8WWH - chains A and E of the 5 polymer chains in the assembly; structure by electron microscopy, 2.84 A resolution.

# Chain A
Protein: Guanine nucleotide-binding protein G(i) subunit alpha-1
Source organism: Homo sapiens
Reference sequence: P63096 (GNAI1_HUMAN); residue numbers follow UniProt; this construct covers 1-354
Chain sequence (354 residues; row label = number of the first residue in the row):
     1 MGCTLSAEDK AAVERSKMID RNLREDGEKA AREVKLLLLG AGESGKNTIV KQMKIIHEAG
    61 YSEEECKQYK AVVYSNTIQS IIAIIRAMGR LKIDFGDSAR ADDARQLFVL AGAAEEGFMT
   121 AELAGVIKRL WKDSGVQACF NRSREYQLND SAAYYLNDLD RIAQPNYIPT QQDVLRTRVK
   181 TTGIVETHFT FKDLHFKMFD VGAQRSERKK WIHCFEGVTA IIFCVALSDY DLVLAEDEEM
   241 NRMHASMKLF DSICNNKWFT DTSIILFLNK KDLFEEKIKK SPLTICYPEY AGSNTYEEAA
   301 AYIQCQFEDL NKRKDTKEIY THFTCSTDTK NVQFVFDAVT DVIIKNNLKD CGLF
Not modelled in the structure: 1-3, 55-181
Differences from the reference sequence: conflict N47 (Ser in P63096), A203 (Gly in P63096), A245 (Glu in P63096), S326 (Ala in P63096)
Swiss-Prot annotation at these positions:
  - region: K35 to K46, T48 (G1 motif), D173 to T181 (G2 motif), F196 to G202, Q204, R205 (G3 motif), I265 to D272 (G4 motif), T324, C325, T327 to T329 (G5 motif)
  - binding site (GTP): E43 to K46, T48, S151, L175 to T181, D200 to G202, Q204, N269 to D272
  - binding site (Mg(2+)): T181
  - modified residue: R178 (ADP-ribosylarginine), Q204 (Deamidated glutamine), C351 (ADP-ribosylcysteine)
  - lipidation: G2 (N-myristoyl glycine), C3 (S-palmitoyl cysteine)
  - natural variant: G40 (G40C: In NEDHISB; G40R: In NEDHISB), G45 (G45D: In NEDHISB), T48 (T48I: In NEDHISB; T48K: In NEDHISB), Q52 (Q52P: In NEDHISB), S75 (deletion: In NEDHISB; uncertain significance), Q172 (deletion: In NEDHISB), D173 (D173V: In NEDHISB), E186 to F189 (deletion: In NEDHISB; uncertain significance), C224 (C224Y: In NEDHISB), K270 (K270N: In NEDHISB; K270R: In NEDHISB), D272 (D272G: In NEDHISB), V332 (V332E: In NEDHISB; uncertain significance)
  - mutagenesis: G42 (G42R: Abolishes switch to an activated conformation and dissociation from beta and gamma subunits upon GTP binding. Abolishes interaction with RGS family members), E116 (E116L: Enhances interaction (inactive GDP-bound) with RGS14), Q147 (Q147L: Enhances interaction (inactive GDP-bound) with RGS14)

# Chain E
Protein: Antibody fragment ScFv16
Source organism: synthetic construct
Notes: antibody fragment or engineered binder
Chain sequence (255 residues; each row starts with the number of its first residue):
     1 DVQLVESGGG LVQPGGSRKL SCSASGFAFS SFGMHWVRQA PEKGLEWVAY ISSGSGTIYY
    61 ADTVKGRFTI SRDDPKNTLF LQMTSLRSED TAMYYCVRSI YYYGSSPFDF WGQGTTLTVS
   121 SGGGGSGGGG SGGGGSDIVM TQATSSVPVT PGESVSISCR SSKSLLHSNG NTYLYWFLQR
   181 PGQSPQLLIY RMSNLASGVP DRFSGSGSGT AFTLTISRLE AEDVGVYYCM QHLEYPLTFG
   241 AGTKLELLEE NLYFQ
Not modelled in the structure: 121-136, 248-255
Cystine bridges: C22-C96, C159-C229

# How chain A and chain E interact
Pairs across the interface (25):
  T4(A) - H167(E)
  L5(A) - H167(E)
  S6(A) - H167(E)  hydrogen bond (backbone-side chain)
  S6(A) - N169(E)  hydrogen bond
  S6(A) - Y173(E)  hydrogen bond
  A7(A) - H232(E)
  A7(A) - L233(E)  hydrogen bond (backbone-backbone)
  A7(A) - Y235(E)  hydrophobic
  E8(A) - Y101(E)
  E8(A) - Y173(E)
  E8(A) - Y175(E)  hydrogen bond
  E8(A) - R191(E)  salt bridge
  E8(A) - H232(E)  salt bridge
  D9(A) - N169(E)  hydrogen bond
  D9(A) - Y173(E)  hydrogen bond
  A11(A) - Y101(E)  hydrophobic
  A12(A) - Y101(E)
  E14(A) - S52(E)  hydrogen bond
  E14(A) - S53(E)
  E14(A) - G56(E)
  E14(A) - T57(E)  hydrogen bond
  R15(A) - I100(E)
  R15(A) - Y101(E)
  R15(A) - Y102(E)
  M18(A) - G54(E)
Interface residues without a listed pair, chain E (21 interface residues in all): S31, Y50, P107, S168, E234

# Overview
11 residues of chain A face 21 of chain E across their interface, with 9 hydrogen bonds and 2 salt bridges.
Polar contacts include E8(A)-R191(E), E8(A)-H232(E) and S6(A)-H167(E). UniProt lists 21 GTP-binding residues,
Mg2+-binding residue T181(A) and 3 mutagenesis sites on chain A.
Here chain A is Guanine nucleotide-binding protein G(i) subunit alpha-1 (Homo sapiens) and chain E is Antibody
fragment ScFv16 (synthetic construct). Entry 8WWH (MCHR1-Gi complex,S1 state) was determined by electron
microscopy.
